PDB entry 5WZH | X-ray diffraction, 2.51 A resolution | chains A and B

# Chain A
Name: Pumilio homolog 23
Organism: Arabidopsis thaliana
UniProtKB: Q9C552 (PUM23_ARATH); residue numbers follow UniProt; this construct covers 85-655
Chain sequence (582 residues; numbered 74 to 655; the number before each row is that of its first residue):
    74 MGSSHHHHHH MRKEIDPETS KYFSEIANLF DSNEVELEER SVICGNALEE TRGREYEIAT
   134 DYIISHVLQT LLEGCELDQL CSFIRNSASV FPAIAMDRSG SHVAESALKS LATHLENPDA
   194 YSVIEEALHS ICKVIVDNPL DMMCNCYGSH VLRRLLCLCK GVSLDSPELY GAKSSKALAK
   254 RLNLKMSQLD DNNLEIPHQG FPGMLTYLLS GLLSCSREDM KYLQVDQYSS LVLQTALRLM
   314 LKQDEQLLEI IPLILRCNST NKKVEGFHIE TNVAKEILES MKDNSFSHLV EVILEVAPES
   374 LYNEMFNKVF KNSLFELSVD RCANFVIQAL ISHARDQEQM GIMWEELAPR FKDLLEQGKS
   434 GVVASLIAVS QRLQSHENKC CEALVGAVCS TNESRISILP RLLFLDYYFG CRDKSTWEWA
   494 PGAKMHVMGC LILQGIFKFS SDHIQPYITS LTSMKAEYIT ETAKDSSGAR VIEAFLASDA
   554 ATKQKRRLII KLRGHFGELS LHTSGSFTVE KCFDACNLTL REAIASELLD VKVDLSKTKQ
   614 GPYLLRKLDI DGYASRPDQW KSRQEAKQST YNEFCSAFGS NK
Not modelled in the structure: 74-87, 258-270, 332-338, 641-655
Sequence notes: expression tag (74-84)
Reported in the primary citation:
  - binding site for the 11-nt RNA strand (chain B): Ser248, Leu251, Ala252, Arg254, Gln307, Asn397, Phe398, Gln401, Val500, Leu504, Gln507, Ser540, Glu546, Ser577
  - contacts within the chain: Ser303-Gln307 (hydrogen bond)

# Chain B
Molecule: 11-nt RNA strand
Sequence (11 nucleotides; row label = number of the first residue in the row; numbering starts at 0):
     0 GGAAUUGACG G

# Interface between chain A and chain B
Residue-residue contacts (73):
  Ser138(A) - G10(B)  hydrogen bond to the base
  His139(A) - G10(B)  hydrogen bond to the base
  Gln142(A) - G10(B)  hydrogen bond to the base
  Arg171(A) - G10(B)  hydrogen bond to the phosphate
  Ser172(A) - G10(B)  base contact
  Ser174(A) - G9(B)  hydrogen bond to the base
  His175(A) - G9(B)  hydrogen bond to the base
  His175(A) - G10(B)  stacking on the base
  Glu178(A) - G9(B)  hydrogen bond to the base
  Cys219(A) - G9(B)  hydrogen bond to the sugar
  Tyr220(A) - G9(B)  sugar contact
  Tyr220(A) - G10(B)  hydrogen bond to the phosphate
  His223(A) - C8(B)  hydrogen bond to the base
  His223(A) - G9(B)  stacking on the base
  Arg226(A) - C8(B)  hydrogen bond to the base
  Tyr243(A) - C8(B)  hydrogen bond to the base
  Gly244(A) - A7(B)  hydrogen bond to the base
  Gly244(A) - C8(B)  base contact
  Ser247(A) - A3(B)  sugar contact
  Ser248(A) - A3(B)  hydrogen bond to the sugar
  Leu251(A) - A3(B)  base contact
  Leu251(A) - U4(B)  base contact
  Ala252(A) - A3(B)  base contact
  Arg254(A) - U4(B)  hydrogen bond to the base
  Gln300(A) - A7(B)  hydrogen bond to the sugar
  Gln300(A) - C8(B)  hydrogen bond to the sugar
  Tyr301(A) - C8(B)  hydrogen bond to the sugar
  Leu304(A) - A7(B)  base contact
  Leu304(A) - C8(B)  base contact
  Gln307(A) - A7(B)  hydrogen bond to the base
  Asn357(A) - G6(B)  hydrogen bond to the sugar
  Asn357(A) - A7(B)  base contact
  Ser360(A) - G6(B)  hydrogen bond to the base
  His361(A) - G6(B)  hydrogen bond to the base
  His361(A) - A7(B)  stacking on the base
  Glu364(A) - G6(B)  hydrogen bond to the base
  Arg394(A) - U5(B)  base contact
  Arg394(A) - G6(B)  sugar contact
  Cys395(A) - G6(B)  hydrogen bond to the sugar
  Asn397(A) - U5(B)  hydrogen bond to the base
  Phe398(A) - U4(B)  base contact
  Phe398(A) - U5(B)  sugar contact
  Phe398(A) - G6(B)  stacking on the base
  Gln401(A) - U4(B)  hydrogen bond to the base
  Gln401(A) - U5(B)  hydrogen bond to the base
  Gly431(A) - U5(B)  hydrogen bond to the base
  Lys432(A) - U5(B)  base contact
  Ser433(A) - U5(B)  base contact
  Gly434(A) - U4(B)  base contact
  Gly434(A) - U5(B)  hydrogen bond to the base
  Val435(A) - U5(B)  base contact
  Lys497(A) - A2(B)  sugar contact
  Val500(A) - A2(B)  sugar contact
  Val500(A) - A3(B)  sugar contact
  Met501(A) - U4(B)  sugar contact
  Leu504(A) - A2(B)  base contact
  Leu504(A) - A3(B)  base contact
  Gln507(A) - A2(B)  hydrogen bond to the base
  Ser539(A) - A2(B)  hydrogen bond to the sugar
  Ser540(A) - A2(B)  hydrogen bond to the base
  Ala542(A) - G1(B)  base contact
  Arg543(A) - G1(B)  hydrogen bond to the base
  Arg543(A) - A2(B)  hydrogen bond to the base
  Glu546(A) - G1(B)  hydrogen bond to the base
  Thr576(A) - G0(B)  sugar contact
  Ser577(A) - G1(B)  hydrogen bond to the base
  Ser579(A) - G0(B)  hydrogen bond to the base
  Phe580(A) - G0(B)  base contact
  Phe580(A) - G1(B)  stacking on the base
  Glu583(A) - G0(B)  hydrogen bond to the base
  Lys584(A) - G1(B)  hydrogen bond to the base
  Gln613(A) - G0(B)  base contact
  Tyr616(A) - G0(B)  base contact
Other interface residues (no listed pair), chain A (58 interface residues in all): Ala245, His499, Thr581

# In short
58 residues of chain A and 11 residues of chain B are in contact, with 39 hydrogen bonds and 5 aromatic
stacking contacts. Polar pairs include Ser138(A)-G10(B), His139(A)-G10(B) and Gln142(A)-G10(B). The paper
reports a binding site for the 11-nt RNA strand (chain B) at Ser248(A), Leu251(A) and Ala252(A) among others;
contacts within the chain involving Ser303(A) and Gln307(A).
Chain A is Pumilio homolog 23 (Arabidopsis thaliana) and chain B is an 11-nt RNA strand; the structure,
Structure of APUM23-GGAAUUGACGG, was determined by X-ray diffraction (same publication as 5WZG, 5WZI, 5WZJ and
5WZK).
